PDB entry 5V1I | X-ray diffraction, 2.04 A resolution | chains P and A of the 4 polymer chains in the assembly

Chain P:
Molecule: 11-nt DNA strand
Sequence (11 nucleotides; numbered 1 to 11; the number before each row is that of its first residue):
     1 GCTGATGCGGC
Modified / non-standard residues: 8OG (8-oxo-2'-deoxy-guanosine-5'-monophosphate) at position 10
Bound ions: Na+ site 1: DG9 (shared with Thr101(A), Val103(A), Ile106(A) of chain A); Na+ site 2: 8OG_10, DC11 (shared with Asp190(A), Asp192(A), Asp256(A) of chain A); Mg2+ site 1: DC11 (together with pyrophosphate)

Chain A:
Molecule: DNA polymerase beta
Source organism: Homo sapiens
Notes: EC 2.7.7.7, 4.2.99.-
Reference sequence: P06746 (DPOLB_HUMAN); residues 1-335 here = UniProt positions 1-335
Amino-acid sequence (335 residues; each row starts with the number of its first residue):
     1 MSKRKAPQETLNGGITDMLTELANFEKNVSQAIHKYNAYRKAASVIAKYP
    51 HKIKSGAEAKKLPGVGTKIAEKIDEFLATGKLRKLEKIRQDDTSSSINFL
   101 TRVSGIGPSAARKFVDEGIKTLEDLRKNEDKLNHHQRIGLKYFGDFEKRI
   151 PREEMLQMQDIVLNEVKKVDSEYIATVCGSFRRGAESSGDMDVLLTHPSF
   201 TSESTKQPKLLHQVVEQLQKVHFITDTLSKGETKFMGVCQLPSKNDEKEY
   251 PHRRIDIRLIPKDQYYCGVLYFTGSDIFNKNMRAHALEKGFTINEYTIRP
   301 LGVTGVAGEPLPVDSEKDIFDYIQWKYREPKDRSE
Not modelled in the structure: 1-9
Bound ions: Na+ site 1: Lys60, Leu62, Val65 (shared with 1 residue of chain D); Na+ site 2: Thr101, Val103, Ile106 (shared with DG9(P) of chain P); Na+ site 3: Asp190, Asp192, Asp256 (shared with 8OG_10(P), DC11(P) of chain P); Mg2+: Asp190, Asp192 (together with pyrophosphate) (shared with DC11(P) of chain P)
Ligand contacts: pyrophosphate (PPV): Arg149, Gly179, Ser180, Arg183, Ser188, Gly189, Asp190, Asp192, Ser275
What the authors report for this chain:
  - contacts within the chain: Arg254-Asp256 (salt bridge)
  - catalytic residues: Asp256 (proposed by the authors, not directly observed)

Interface between chain P and chain A:
Residue-residue contacts (27; chain P residue first):
  DG7(P) - Ser109(A)  phosphate contact
  DC8(P) - Gly105(A)  phosphate contact
  DC8(P) - Gly107(A)  hydrogen bond to the phosphate
  DC8(P) - Pro108(A)  phosphate contact
  DC8(P) - Ser109(A)  hydrogen bond to the phosphate
  DC8(P) - Ala110(A)  hydrogen bond to the phosphate
  DG9(P) - Val103(A)  phosphate contact
  DG9(P) - Ser104(A)  phosphate contact
  DG9(P) - Gly105(A)  hydrogen bond to the phosphate
  DG9(P) - Ile106(A)  hydrogen bond to the phosphate
  DG9(P) - Gly107(A)  phosphate contact
  8OG_10(P) - Asp192(A)  phosphate contact
  8OG_10(P) - Met236(A)  sugar contact
  8OG_10(P) - Arg254(A)  salt bridge to the phosphate
  8OG_10(P) - Asp256(A)  sugar contact
  8OG_10(P) - Tyr271(A)  hydrogen bond to the base
  DC11(P) - Gly179(A)  phosphate contact
  DC11(P) - Arg183(A)  hydrogen bond to the phosphate
  DC11(P) - Asp190(A)  phosphate contact
  DC11(P) - Asp192(A)  phosphate contact
  DC11(P) - Tyr271(A)  sugar contact
  DC11(P) - Phe272(A)  sugar contact
  DC11(P) - Thr273(A)  phosphate contact
  DC11(P) - Gly274(A)  phosphate contact
  DC11(P) - Ser275(A)  sugar contact
  DC11(P) - Asp276(A)  base contact
  DC11(P) - Asn279(A)  hydrogen bond to the base
Also at the interface, not in a pair above, chain A (24 interface residues in all): His135, Lys234

Summary:
The interface between chain P and chain A involves 5 residues on one side and 24 on the other, with 8 hydrogen
bonds and 1 salt bridge. Polar pairs include 8OG_10(P)-Tyr271(A), DC11(P)-Asn279(A) and DC8(P)-Gly107(A).
Chain A binds pyrophosphate. The paper reports the catalytic residue Asp256(A); contacts within the chain
involving Arg254(A) and Asp256(A).
Chain P is an 11-nt DNA strand and chain A is DNA polymerase beta (Homo sapiens); the structure, DNA
polymerase beta ternary product complex with 8-oxoG:C and inserted dCTP, was determined by X-ray diffraction
together with 5V1F, 5V1G, 5V1H, 5V1J, 5V1N, 5V1O and 3 further entries from the same study.
